PDB entry 7B3O | X-ray diffraction, 2.00 A resolution | chains L and H of the 3 polymer chains in the assembly

== Chain L ==
Name: Light Chain of Fab Fragment
Source organism: Homo sapiens
Notes: antibody fragment or engineered binder
Amino-acid sequence (215 residues; numbered 1 to 215; the number before each row is that of its first residue):
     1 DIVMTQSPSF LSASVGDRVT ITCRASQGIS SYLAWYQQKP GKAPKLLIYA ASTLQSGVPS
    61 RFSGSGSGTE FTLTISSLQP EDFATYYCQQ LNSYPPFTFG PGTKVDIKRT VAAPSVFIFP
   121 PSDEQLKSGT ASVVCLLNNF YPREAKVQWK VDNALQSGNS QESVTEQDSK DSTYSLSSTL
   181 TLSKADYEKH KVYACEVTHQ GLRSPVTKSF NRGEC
Disulfide bonds: Cys23-Cys88, Cys135-Cys195

== Chain H ==
Name: Heavy Chain of Fab Fragment
Source organism: Homo sapiens
Notes: antibody fragment or engineered binder
Amino-acid sequence (228 residues; numbered 1 to 228; the number before each row is that of its first residue):
     1 QVQLVESGGG LVQPGGSLRL SCAASGLTVS SNYMSWVRQA PGKGLEWVSV IYSGGSTYYA
    61 DSVKGRFTIS RDDSKNTLYL QMNSLRAEDT AVYYCARDVA DAFDIWGQGT MVTVSSASTK
   121 GPSVFPLAPS SKSTSGGTAA LGCLVKDYFP EPVTVSWNSG ALTSGVHTFP AVLQSSGLYS
   181 LSSVVTVPSS SLGTQTYICN VNHKPSNTKV DKKVEPKSCA AAHHHHHH
Not modelled in the structure: 133-136, 220-228
Disulfide bonds: Cys22-Cys95, Cys143-Cys199

== Interface between chain L and chain H ==
Cross-chain cystine bridges: Cys215(L)-Cys219(H)
Contacting residue pairs - 66 pairs, chain L then chain H:
  Tyr36(L) - Ala102(H)
  Tyr36(L) - Phe103(H)  hydrogen bond (side chain-backbone)
  Gln38(L) - Gln39(H)  hydrogen bond
  Gln38(L) - Tyr94(H)
  Lys42(L) - Tyr94(H)  hydrogen bond (backbone-side chain)
  Ala43(L) - Tyr94(H)  hydrophobic
  Ala43(L) - Trp106(H)  hydrophobic
  Ala43(L) - Gly107(H)
  Pro44(L) - Leu45(H)  hydrophobic
  Pro44(L) - Trp106(H)
  Leu46(L) - Ala102(H)  hydrophobic
  Leu46(L) - Phe103(H)
  Leu46(L) - Asp104(H)
  Tyr49(L) - Ala102(H)  hydrophobic
  Gln55(L) - Asp104(H)
  Tyr87(L) - Gln39(H)  hydrogen bond
  Tyr87(L) - Lys43(H)
  Tyr87(L) - Gly44(H)
  Tyr87(L) - Leu45(H)  hydrophobic
  Gln89(L) - Asp101(H)  hydrogen bond (side chain-backbone)
  Gln89(L) - Phe103(H)
  Leu91(L) - Asp101(H)
  Asn92(L) - Asp101(H)  hydrogen bond (backbone-side chain)
  Pro96(L) - Trp47(H)
  Phe97(L) - Trp47(H)
  Phe97(L) - Asp98(H)
  Phe97(L) - Asp101(H)
  Phe97(L) - Phe103(H)  hydrophobic
  Phe99(L) - Leu45(H)
  Phe99(L) - Phe103(H)  hydrophobic
  Phe117(L) - Thr138(H)
  Phe117(L) - Ala140(H)  hydrophobic
  Phe119(L) - Leu127(H)  hydrophobic
  Phe119(L) - Ala128(H)
  Phe119(L) - Ala140(H)
  Ser122(L) - Phe125(H)
  Ser122(L) - Pro126(H)
  Glu124(L) - Phe125(H)
  Glu124(L) - Pro126(H)
  Glu124(L) - Lys212(H)  salt bridge
  Gln125(L) - Phe125(H)
  Gln125(L) - Lys146(H)
  Ser132(L) - Leu144(H)
  Ser132(L) - Lys146(H)
  Val134(L) - Leu127(H)  hydrophobic
  Leu136(L) - Ala140(H)  hydrophobic
  Leu136(L) - Phe169(H)  hydrophobic
  Leu136(L) - Val184(H)  hydrophobic
  Asn138(L) - His167(H)
  Asn138(L) - Thr186(H)
  Asn139(L) - His167(H)  hydrogen bond
  Gln161(L) - Val172(H)
  Gln161(L) - Leu173(H)  hydrogen bond (side chain-backbone)
  Gln161(L) - Gln174(H)
  Glu162(L) - Val172(H)
  Ser163(L) - Phe169(H)
  Ser163(L) - Pro170(H)  hydrogen bond (side chain-backbone)
  Ser163(L) - Val172(H)
  Val164(L) - Pro170(H)
  Thr165(L) - Phe169(H)
  Ser175(L) - His167(H)  hydrogen bond
  Ser175(L) - Phe169(H)
  Leu176(L) - Phe169(H)
  Ser177(L) - Phe169(H)
  Cys215(L) - Ser131(H)  hydrogen bond (backbone-side chain)
  Cys215(L) - Cys219(H)  disulfide
Also at the interface, not in a pair above, chain L (37 interface residues in all): Ser93, Thr130, Asp168
Also at the interface, not in a pair above, chain H (39 interface residues in all): Ser35, Val37, Ala100, Val124, Ala139, Leu141, Thr168

== Summary ==
The interface between chain L and chain H involves 37 residues on one side and 39 on the other; the contacts
include 1 disulfide bond, 11 hydrogen bonds and 1 salt bridge. Polar contacts include Glu124(L)-Lys212(H),
Tyr36(L)-Phe103(H) and Gln38(L)-Gln39(H).
Chain L is Light Chain of Fab Fragment and chain H is Heavy Chain of Fab Fragment, both from Homo sapiens; the
structure, Crystal structure of the SARS-CoV-2 RBD in complex with STE90-C11 Fab, was determined by X-ray
diffraction.
